7U23 - chains F and C of the 4 polymer chains in the assembly; structure by electron microscopy, 4.60 A resolution (low resolution: residue-level contacts below are approximate; hydrogen-bond / salt-bridge calls are withheld).

Chain F:
Molecule: Insulin-like growth factor 1 receptor
Source organism: Homo sapiens
Notes: EC 2.7.10.1
UniProt: P08069 (IGF1R_HUMAN); residues 1-905 here correspond to UniProt positions 31-935 (UniProt number = residue number + 30)
Chain sequence (952 residues; row label = number of the first residue in the row):
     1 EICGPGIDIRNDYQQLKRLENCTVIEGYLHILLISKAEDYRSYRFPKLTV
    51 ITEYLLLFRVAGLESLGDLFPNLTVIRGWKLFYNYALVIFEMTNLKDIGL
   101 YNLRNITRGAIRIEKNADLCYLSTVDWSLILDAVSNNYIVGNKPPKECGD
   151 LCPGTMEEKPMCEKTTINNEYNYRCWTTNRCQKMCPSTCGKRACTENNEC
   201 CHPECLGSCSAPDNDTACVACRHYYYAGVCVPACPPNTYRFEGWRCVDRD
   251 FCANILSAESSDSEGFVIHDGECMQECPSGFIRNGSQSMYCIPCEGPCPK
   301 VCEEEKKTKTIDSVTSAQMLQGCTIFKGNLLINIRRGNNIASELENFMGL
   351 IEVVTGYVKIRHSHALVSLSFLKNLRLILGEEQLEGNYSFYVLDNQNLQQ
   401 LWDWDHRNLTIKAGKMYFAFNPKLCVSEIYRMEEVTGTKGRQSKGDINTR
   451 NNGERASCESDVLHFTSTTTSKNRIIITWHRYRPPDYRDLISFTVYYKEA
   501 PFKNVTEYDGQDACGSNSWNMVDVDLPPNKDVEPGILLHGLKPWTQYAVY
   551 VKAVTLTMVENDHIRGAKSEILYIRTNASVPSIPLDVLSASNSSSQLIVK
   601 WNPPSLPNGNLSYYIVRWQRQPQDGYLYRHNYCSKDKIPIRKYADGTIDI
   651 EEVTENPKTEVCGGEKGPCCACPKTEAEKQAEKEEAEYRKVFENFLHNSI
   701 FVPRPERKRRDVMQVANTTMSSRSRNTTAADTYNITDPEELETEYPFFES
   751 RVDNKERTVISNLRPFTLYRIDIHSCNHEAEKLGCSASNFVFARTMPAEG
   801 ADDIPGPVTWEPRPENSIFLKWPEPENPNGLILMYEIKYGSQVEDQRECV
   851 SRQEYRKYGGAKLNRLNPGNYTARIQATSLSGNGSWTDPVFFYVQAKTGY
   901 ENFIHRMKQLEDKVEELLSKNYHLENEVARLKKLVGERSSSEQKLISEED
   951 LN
Unresolved in the structure: 36-40, 154-161, 190-192, 257-264, 510-517, 625-682, 706-744, 799-952
Disulfides: Cys-3/Cys-22, Cys-120/Cys-148, Cys-152/Cys-175, Cys-162/Cys-181, Cys-185/Cys-194, Cys-189/Cys-200, Cys-201/Cys-209, Cys-205/Cys-218, Cys-221/Cys-230, Cys-234/Cys-246, Cys-252/Cys-273, Cys-277/Cys-291, Cys-294/Cys-298, Cys-302/Cys-323, Cys-425/Cys-458, Cys-776/Cys-785
Sequence notes: expression tag (906-952)
UniProt features mapped onto this chain:
  - glycosylation (N-linked (GlcNAc...) asparagine): Asn-21, Asn-72, Asn-105, Asn-214, Asn-284, Asn-387, Asn-408, Asn-504, Asn-577, Asn-592, Asn-610, Asn-717, Asn-726, Asn-734, Asn-870, Asn-883

Chain C:
Molecule: single-chain LCDV-1 viral insulin-like peptide
Chain sequence (62 residues; row label = number of the first residue in the row):
     1 ITAEILCSAHLVAALQRVCGNRGVYRPPPTRRRSTRNGTTGIATKCCTTT
    51 GCTTDDLEKYCN
Disulfides: Cys-7/Cys-47, Cys-19/Cys-61, Cys-46/Cys-52

Chain F / chain C interface:
Contacting residue pairs - 33 pairs, chain F then chain C:
  Arg-474(F) / Ile-5(C)
  Asp-523(F) / Thr-50(C)
  Val-524(F) / Thr-50(C)
  Ile-536(F) / Thr-49(C)
  Leu-537(F) / Ala-3(C)
  His-539(F) / Ile-5(C)
  His-539(F) / Cys-47(C)
  His-539(F) / Thr-48(C)
  His-539(F) / Thr-49(C)
  Lys-690(F) / Cys-47(C)
  Glu-693(F) / Ser-8(C)
  Asn-694(F) / Ala-43(C)
  Phe-695(F) / Asn-37(C)
  His-697(F) / Leu-11(C)
  His-697(F) / Ile-42(C)
  His-697(F) / Ala-43(C)
  Asn-698(F) / Asn-37(C)
  Asn-698(F) / Gly-38(C)
  Asn-698(F) / Thr-39(C)
  Asn-698(F) / Thr-40(C)
  Asn-698(F) / Gly-41(C)
  Ser-699(F) / Asn-37(C)
  Phe-701(F) / Ile-42(C)
  Phe-701(F) / Tyr-60(C)
  Val-702(F) / Arg-26(C)
  Val-702(F) / Tyr-60(C)
  Val-702(F) / Asn-62(C)
  Pro-703(F) / Lys-59(C)
  Arg-704(F) / Arg-22(C)
  Arg-704(F) / Glu-58(C)
  Arg-704(F) / Lys-59(C)
  Arg-704(F) / Cys-61(C)
  Arg-704(F) / Asn-62(C)
Also at the interface, not in a pair above, chain F (21 interface residues in all): Ile-476, Val-522, Val-532, Pro-705
Also at the interface, not in a pair above, chain C (30 interface residues in all): Ile-1, Thr-2, Cys-7, Val-12, Leu-15, Val-24, Tyr-25, Pro-27
Interface features reported in the paper:
  - specific contacts: Glu-693(F)/Ser-8(C)
  - interface residues, chain F: His-539(F)

Summary:
The interface between chain F and chain C involves 21 residues on one side and 30 on the other. The authors
report a contact between Glu-693(F) and Ser-8(C). The paper reports the interface residue His-539(F).
Chain F is Insulin-like growth factor 1 receptor (Homo sapiens) and chain C is single-chain LCDV-1 viral
insulin-like peptide; the structure, Single-chain LCDV-1 viral insulin-like peptide bound to IGF-1R
ectodomain, leucine-zippered form, was determined by electron microscopy.
